PDB entry 1A1I | X-ray diffraction, 1.60 A resolution | chains C and A of the 3 polymer chains in the assembly

Chain C:
Molecule: 11-nt DNA strand
Sequence (11 nucleotides; numbered 51 to 61; the number before each row is that of its first residue):
    51 TGTGCCCACG C

Chain A:
Name: Radr ZIF268 zinc finger peptide
From: Mus musculus
UniProtKB: P08046 (EGR1_MOUSE); residues 102-190 here correspond to UniProt positions 308-396 (UniProt number = residue number + 206)
Chain sequence (90 residues; numbered 101 to 190; the number before each row is that of its first residue):
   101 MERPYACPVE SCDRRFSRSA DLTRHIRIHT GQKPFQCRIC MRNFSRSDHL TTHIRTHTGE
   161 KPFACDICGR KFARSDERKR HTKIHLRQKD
Disordered / not traced: 101-102, 188-190
Differences from the reference sequence: variant Ala120 (Asp326 in P08046), Asp121 (Glu327 in P08046)
Metal / ion sites: Zn2+ site 1: Cys107, Cys112, His125, His129; Zn2+ site 2: Cys137, Cys140, His153, His157; Zn2+ site 3: Cys165, Cys168, His181, His185

How chain C and chain A interact:
Contacting residue pairs (10):
  DT51(C) with Ala120(A), base contact
  DG54(C) with Arg124(A), base contact; Asp148(A), base contact
  DC55(C) with Arg146(A), base contact; Asp148(A), hydrogen bond to the base
  DC56(C) with Ser175(A), hydrogen bond to the phosphate
  DC57(C) with Lys179(A), salt bridge to the phosphate
  DA58(C) with Arg174(A), base contact; Asp176(A), hydrogen bond to the base
  DG60(C) with Arg180(A), base contact
Also at the interface, not in a pair above, chain C (9 interface residues in all): DT53, DC59
Also at the interface, not in a pair above, chain A (11 interface residues in all): Phe135, Ser147

Overview:
9 residues of chain C face 11 of chain A across their interface, with 3 hydrogen bonds and 1 salt bridge.
Polar pairs include DC55(C)-Asp148(A), DA58(C)-Asp176(A) and DC56(C)-Ser175(A). The Zn2+ site 1 is built by
Cys107(A), Cys112(A), His125(A) and His129(A).
Here chain C is an 11-nt DNA strand and chain A is Radr ZIF268 zinc finger peptide (Mus musculus). Entry 1A1I
(Radr (ZIF268 variant) zinc finger-DNA complex (gcac site)) was determined by X-ray diffraction, deposited
together with 1A1G, 1A1H, 1A1J, 1A1K and 1A1L.
